2WHM - chain A; structure by X-ray diffraction, 1.50 A resolution.

== Chain A ==
Protein: Endo-1,4-beta mannanase, MAN26A
From: Cellvibrio japonicus
Notes: EC 3.2.1.78
UniProtKB: B3PBK3 (B3PBK3_CELJU); residue numbers follow UniProt; this construct covers 39-423
Amino-acid sequence (385 residues; each row starts with the number of its first residue):
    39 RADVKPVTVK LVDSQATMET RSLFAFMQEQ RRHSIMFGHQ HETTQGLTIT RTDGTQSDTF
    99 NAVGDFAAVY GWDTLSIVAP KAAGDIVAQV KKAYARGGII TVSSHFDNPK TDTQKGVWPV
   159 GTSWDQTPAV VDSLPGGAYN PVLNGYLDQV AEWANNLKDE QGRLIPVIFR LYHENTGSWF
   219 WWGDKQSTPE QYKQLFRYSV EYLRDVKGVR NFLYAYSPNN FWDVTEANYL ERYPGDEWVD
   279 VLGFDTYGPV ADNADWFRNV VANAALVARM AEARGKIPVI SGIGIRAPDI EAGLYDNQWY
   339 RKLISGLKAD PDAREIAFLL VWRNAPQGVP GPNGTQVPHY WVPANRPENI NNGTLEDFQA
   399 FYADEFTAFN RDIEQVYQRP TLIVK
Unresolved in the structure: 39-42, 370-373
Differences from the reference sequence: engineered mutation Ala121 (Glu in B3PBK3), Gly320 (Glu in B3PBK3)
Bound ions: Zn2+: Glu67, His71, Glu239 (together with 2-amino-2-hydroxymethyl-propane-1,3-diol); Na+: Arg69, Ser72, Arg352, Ile354

== In short ==
The Zn2+ site is built by Glu67, His71 and Glu239. The Na+ site is built by Arg69, Ser72, Arg352 and Ile354.
Chain A is Endo-1,4-beta mannanase, MAN26A (Cellvibrio japonicus); the structure, Cellvibrio japonicus Man26A
E121A and E320G double mutant in complex with mannobiose, was determined by X-ray diffraction, deposited
together with 2WHJ, 2WHK and 2WHL.
